PDB entry 4X0F | X-ray diffraction, 3.22 A resolution | chains A and B

Chain A (and B):
Protein: cAMP-specific 3', 5'-cyclic phosphodiesterase 4B
Organism: Homo sapiens
Notes: EC 3.1.4.53; chain B of this document is another copy of the same molecule, construct and numbering; everything in this record applies to it too
UniProt: Q07343 (PDE4B_HUMAN); residue numbers follow UniProt; this construct covers 122-736
Sequence (655 residues; each row starts with the number of its first residue):
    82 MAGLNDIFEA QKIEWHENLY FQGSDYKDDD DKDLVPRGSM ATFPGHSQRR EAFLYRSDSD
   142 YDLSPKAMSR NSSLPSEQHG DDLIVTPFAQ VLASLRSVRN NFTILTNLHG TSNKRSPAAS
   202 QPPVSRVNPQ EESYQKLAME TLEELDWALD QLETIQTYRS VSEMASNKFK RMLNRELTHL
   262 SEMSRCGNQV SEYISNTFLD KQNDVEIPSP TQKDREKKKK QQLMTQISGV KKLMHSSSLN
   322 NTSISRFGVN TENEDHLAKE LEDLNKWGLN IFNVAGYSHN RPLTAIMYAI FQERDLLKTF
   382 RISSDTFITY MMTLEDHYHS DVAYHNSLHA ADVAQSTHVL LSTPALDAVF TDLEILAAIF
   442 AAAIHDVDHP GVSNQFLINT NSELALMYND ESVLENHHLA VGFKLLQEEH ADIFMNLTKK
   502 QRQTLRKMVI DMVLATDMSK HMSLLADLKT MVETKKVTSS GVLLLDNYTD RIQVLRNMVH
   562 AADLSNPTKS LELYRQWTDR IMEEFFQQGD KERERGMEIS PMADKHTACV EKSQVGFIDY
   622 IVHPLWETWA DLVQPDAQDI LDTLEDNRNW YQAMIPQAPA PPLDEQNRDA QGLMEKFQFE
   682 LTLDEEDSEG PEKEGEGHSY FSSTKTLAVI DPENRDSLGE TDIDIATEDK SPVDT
Disordered / not traced: 82-165, 185-222, 283-325, 658-736 (chain B: 82-166, 186-212, 282-331, 658-736)
Differences from the reference sequence: initiating methionine (82); expression tag (83-121); engineered mutation A133 (Ser in Q07343), A229 (Cys in Q07343), C267 (Ser in Q07343), A366 (Cys in Q07343), A492 (Cys in Q07343), A562 (Cys in Q07343), A604 (Cys in Q07343), C610 (Ser in Q07343), A654 (Ser in Q07343), A659 (Ser in Q07343), A661 (Ser in Q07343), A671 (Cys in Q07343), A709 (Cys in Q07343)
Ion coordination: Zn2+ site 1: H410, H446, D447, D564; Mg2+ near D447 (its only coordinating residue here); Zn2+ site 2: H491, D605, H607
Small-molecule neighbours:
  - rolipram (ROL), molecule 1: Y274, T278, F279
  - rolipram (ROL), molecule 2: Y405, H406, M519, L565, N567, Y575, W578, T579, I582, M583, F586, M603, S614, Q615, F618
UniProt features mapped onto this chain:
  - active site: H406 (Proton donor)
  - binding site (3',5'-cyclic AMP): H406, Q615, F618
  - binding site (AMP): H406, H410, D447, D564, Q615, F618
  - binding site (Zn(2+)): H410, H446, D447, D564
  - binding site (Mg(2+)): D447
  - binding site (Mn(2+)): D447
  - modified residue: S290 (Phosphoserine)
  - mutagenesis: N567 to Y575 (Increases substrate selectivity for cGMP), N567 (N567A: Changes substrate selectivity from cAMP-specific to dual cAMP and cGMP binding and hydrolysis; when associated with Q-575 and W-652), Y575 (Y575Q: Changes substrate selectivity from cAMP-specific to dual cAMP and cGMP binding and hydrolysis; when associated with A-567 and W-652), Y652 (Y652W: Changes substrate selectivity from cAMP-specific to dual cAMP and cGMP binding and hydrolysis; when associated with A-567 and Q-575)
From the paper describing this entry:
  - binding site for rolipram: Y274

Chain A / chain B interface:
Pairs across the interface - 170 pairs, chain A then chain B:
  V166(A) - E534(B)
  T167(A) - K530(B)
  T167(A) - T531(B)
  T167(A) - E534(B)  hydrogen bond
  P168(A) - I236(B)  hydrophobic
  A170(A) - E534(B)
  Q171(A) - W228(B)
  V172(A) - A229(B)
  S175(A) - E225(B)
  S175(A) - W228(B)
  S175(A) - A229(B)
  S178(A) - E225(B)
  V179(A) - T222(B)
  V179(A) - E225(B)
  V179(A) - L226(B)  hydrophobic
  N182(A) - L218(B)
  F183(A) - F183(B)  hydrophobic
  E225(A) - S175(B)  hydrogen bond (backbone-side chain)
  E225(A) - S178(B)  hydrogen bond
  E225(A) - V179(B)
  L226(A) - L176(B)  hydrophobic
  L226(A) - V179(B)
  W228(A) - S175(B)
  A229(A) - S175(B)
  A229(A) - L176(B)  hydrophobic
  Q232(A) - V172(B)
  L233(A) - V172(B)  hydrophobic
  L233(A) - L176(B)  hydrophobic
  L233(A) - L233(B)  hydrophobic
  I236(A) - P168(B)  hydrophobic
  I236(A) - M245(B)
  I236(A) - K249(B)
  Q237(A) - M245(B)
  T238(A) - E244(B)  hydrogen bond
  Y239(A) - T550(B)
  R240(A) - D528(B)  salt bridge
  R240(A) - Q554(B)
  R240(A) - R557(B)
  S241(A) - S241(B)
  S241(A) - E244(B)
  S243(A) - A527(B)
  S243(A) - D528(B)  hydrogen bond
  E244(A) - T238(B)  hydrogen bond
  E244(A) - R240(B)
  M245(A) - I236(B)
  M245(A) - Q237(B)
  M245(A) - M245(B)  hydrophobic
  A246(A) - A527(B)  hydrophobic
  S247(A) - M523(B)
  S247(A) - S524(B)
  S247(A) - A527(B)
  N248(A) - T238(B)
  F250(A) - M523(B)  hydrophobic
  F250(A) - L526(B)
  F250(A) - A527(B)  hydrophobic
  F250(A) - K530(B)
  L254(A) - M523(B)  hydrophobic
  L254(A) - Y621(B)  hydrophobic
  E257(A) - Y621(B)
  L261(A) - Y621(B)
  S265(A) - K613(B)
  R266(A) - T608(B)  hydrogen bond (side chain-backbone)
  C267(A) - C610(B)  hydrophobic
  C267(A) - K613(B)
  Q270(A) - P602(B)
  Q270(A) - M603(B)
  Q270(A) - T608(B)  hydrogen bond
  Q270(A) - A609(B)
  V271(A) - C610(B)  hydrophobic
  V271(A) - S614(B)
  E273(A) - P602(B)
  Y274(A) - F586(B)  hydrophobic
  Y274(A) - P602(B)
  Y274(A) - M603(B)  hydrophobic
  I275(A) - G617(B)
  I275(A) - Y621(B)  hydrophobic
  I275(A) - I622(B)  hydrophobic
  N277(A) - P602(B)
  T278(A) - M519(B)
  T278(A) - S520(B)  hydrogen bond (backbone-backbone)
  F279(A) - M519(B)
  F279(A) - S520(B)
  F279(A) - H522(B)
  F279(A) - F618(B)  hydrophobic
  F279(A) - I622(B)  hydrophobic
  L280(A) - M523(B)  hydrophobic
  D281(A) - S520(B)
  D281(A) - K521(B)  salt bridge
  E464(A) - K485(B)  salt bridge
  E464(A) - Q488(B)
  A466(A) - R507(B)
  L467(A) - A481(B)
  L467(A) - K485(B)
  L467(A) - Q488(B)
  L467(A) - R507(B)  hydrogen bond (backbone-side chain)
  M468(A) - M468(B)  hydrophobic
  M468(A) - Y469(B)  hydrogen bond (backbone-side chain)
  M468(A) - A481(B)
  Y469(A) - M468(B)  hydrogen bond (side chain-backbone)
  N470(A) - N477(B)  hydrogen bond
  N470(A) - L480(B)
  N470(A) - A481(B)
  N470(A) - R507(B)
  N470(A) - I511(B)
  D471(A) - R507(B)  salt bridge
  D471(A) - I511(B)
  N477(A) - N470(B)  hydrogen bond
  L480(A) - N470(B)
  A481(A) - L467(B)
  A481(A) - M468(B)
  A481(A) - N470(B)
  K485(A) - E464(B)  salt bridge
  K485(A) - L467(B)
  Q488(A) - E464(B)
  Q488(A) - L467(B)
  R507(A) - A466(B)
  R507(A) - L467(B)
  R507(A) - N470(B)
  R507(A) - D471(B)  salt bridge
  I511(A) - N470(B)
  M519(A) - T278(B)
  M519(A) - F279(B)
  S520(A) - T278(B)  hydrogen bond (backbone-backbone)
  S520(A) - D281(B)
  K521(A) - D281(B)  salt bridge
  H522(A) - F279(B)
  M523(A) - S247(B)
  M523(A) - F250(B)  hydrophobic
  M523(A) - K251(B)
  M523(A) - L254(B)  hydrophobic
  M523(A) - F279(B)
  M523(A) - L280(B)  hydrophobic
  S524(A) - R240(B)
  S524(A) - S247(B)
  S524(A) - K251(B)
  L526(A) - F250(B)  hydrophobic
  A527(A) - S243(B)
  A527(A) - A246(B)  hydrophobic
  A527(A) - S247(B)
  A527(A) - F250(B)  hydrophobic
  D528(A) - R240(B)  salt bridge
  D528(A) - S243(B)  hydrogen bond
  K530(A) - F250(B)
  T531(A) - T167(B)
  E534(A) - T167(B)  hydrogen bond (side chain-backbone)
  N548(A) - Y239(B)  hydrogen bond
  T550(A) - Y239(B)
  D551(A) - Y239(B)  hydrogen bond
  Q554(A) - Y239(B)
  R557(A) - R240(B)
  F586(A) - Y274(B)  hydrophobic
  P602(A) - Q270(B)  hydrogen bond (backbone-side chain)
  P602(A) - Y274(B)  hydrophobic
  M603(A) - Y274(B)  hydrophobic
  T608(A) - R266(B)  hydrogen bond (backbone-side chain)
  T608(A) - Q270(B)  hydrogen bond
  A609(A) - Q270(B)
  C610(A) - C267(B)  disulfide
  C610(A) - Q270(B)  hydrogen bond
  K613(A) - S265(B)  hydrogen bond
  K613(A) - C267(B)
  S614(A) - V271(B)
  G617(A) - V271(B)
  G617(A) - I275(B)
  F618(A) - F279(B)  hydrophobic
  Y621(A) - L254(B)  hydrophobic
  Y621(A) - L261(B)
  Y621(A) - I275(B)  hydrophobic
  I622(A) - I275(B)  hydrophobic
  I622(A) - F279(B)  hydrophobic
Also at the interface, not in a pair above, chain A (97 interface residues in all): L176, K249, K251, L258, N460, F484, K500, H607
Also at the interface, not in a pair above, chain B (94 interface residues in all): A170, Q171, Q232, N248, E257, L258, E273, N460, F484, K500, L565
Disulfides between the chains: C610(A)-C267(B)
The authors on this interface:
  - pairs named by the authors: C267(A)-C610(B)

Summary:
97 residues of chain A face 94 of chain B across their interface, with 1 disulfide bond, 24 hydrogen bonds and
8 salt bridges. Polar contacts include R240(A)-D528(B), D281(A)-K521(B) and E464(A)-K485(B). The authors
report a contact between C267(A) and C610(B). Ligands of chain A: rolipram. The paper reports a binding site
for rolipram at Y274(A).
Chain A and chain B are both cAMP-specific 3', 5'-cyclic phosphodiesterase 4B (Homo sapiens); the structure,
Crystal structure of crosslink stabilized long-form PDE4B in complex with (R)-(-)-rolipram, was determined by
X-ray diffraction together with 4WZI from the same study.
